Entry 5HZ0 (X-ray diffraction, 2.56 A resolution); this record covers chains B and A.

== Chain B ==
Molecule: Probable LRR receptor-like serine/threonine-protein kinase At4g26540
Organism: Arabidopsis thaliana
Notes: EC 2.7.11.1
Reference sequence: C0LGR3 (Y4265_ARATH); the construct has insertions or renumbered stretches relative to UniProt, so the offset changes along the chain: 61-88 = UniProt 57-84; 92-689 = UniProt 92-689
Amino-acid sequence (633 residues; each row starts with the number of its first residue; note: 3 numbers in that range are skipped by the numbering (no residue carries them; nothing is unmodelled there); a row labelled like 88A-88G holds insertion residues (88A, then the next letters in order)):
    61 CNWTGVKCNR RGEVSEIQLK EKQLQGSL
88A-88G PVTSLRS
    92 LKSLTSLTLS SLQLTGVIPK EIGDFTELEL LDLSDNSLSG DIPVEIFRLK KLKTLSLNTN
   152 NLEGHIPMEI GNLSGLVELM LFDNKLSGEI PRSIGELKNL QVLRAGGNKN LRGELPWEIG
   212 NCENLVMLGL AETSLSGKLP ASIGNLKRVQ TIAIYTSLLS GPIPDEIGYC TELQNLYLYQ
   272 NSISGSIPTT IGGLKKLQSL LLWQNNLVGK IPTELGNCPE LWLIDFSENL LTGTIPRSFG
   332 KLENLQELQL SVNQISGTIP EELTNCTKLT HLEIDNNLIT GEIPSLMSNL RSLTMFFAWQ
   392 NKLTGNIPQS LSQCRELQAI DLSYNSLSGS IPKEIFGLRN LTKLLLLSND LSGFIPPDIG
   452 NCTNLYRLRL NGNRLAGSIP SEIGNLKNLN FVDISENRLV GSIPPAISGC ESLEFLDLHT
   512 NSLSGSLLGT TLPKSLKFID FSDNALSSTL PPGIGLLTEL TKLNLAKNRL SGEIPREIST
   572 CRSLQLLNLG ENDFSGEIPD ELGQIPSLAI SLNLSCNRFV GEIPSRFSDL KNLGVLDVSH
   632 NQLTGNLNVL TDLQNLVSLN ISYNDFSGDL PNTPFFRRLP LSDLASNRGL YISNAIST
Not modelled in the structure: 88A-88G, 688-689
Construct notes: engineered mutation Thr64 (Val60 in C0LGR3), Glu81 (Gly77 in C0LGR3), Lys82 (Met78 in C0LGR3), Gln83 (Asp79 in C0LGR3), Gln104 (Asn in C0LGR3)
Curated features (UniProtKB/Swiss-Prot):
  - motif (Small peptide recognition): Phe173, Asp174, Arg195 to Gly198, Met218 to Glu223, Tyr246, Tyr268 to Tyr270, Asp316 to Glu319, Glu338 to Gln340, Met386 to Trp390, Asp412 to Tyr415, Lys434 to Leu438, Arg458 to Arg460
  - glycosylation (N-linked (GlcNAc...) asparagine): Asn163, Asn356, Asn431, Asn452, Asn604, Asn651
Covalent attachments: N-acetylglucosamine (NAG) linked to Asn452, Asn604, Asn651

== Chain A ==
Molecule: Asp-ptr-trp-lys-pro-arg-his-his-pro-hyp-arg-asn-asn
Amino-acid sequence (13 residues; numbered 1 to 13; the number before each row is that of its first residue):
     1 DYWKPRHHPX RNN
Modified positions: Tyr2 (O-phosphotyrosine; PTR); HZP ((4S)-4-hydroxy-L-proline) at position 10

== Chain B / chain A interface ==
Contacting residue pairs - 47 pairs, chain B then chain A:
  Phe173(B) - Tyr2(A)
  Asp174(B) - Asp1(A)
  Asp174(B) - Tyr2(A)  hydrogen bond (side chain-backbone)
  Arg195(B) - Tyr2(A)
  Ala196(B) - Tyr2(A)
  Gly197(B) - Tyr2(A)
  Gly198(B) - Tyr2(A)
  Met218(B) - Tyr2(A)
  Gly220(B) - Tyr2(A)
  Leu221(B) - Tyr2(A)
  Ala222(B) - Tyr2(A)
  Glu223(B) - Tyr2(A)
  Glu223(B) - Trp3(A)  hydrogen bond (side chain-backbone)
  Tyr246(B) - Tyr2(A)
  Tyr246(B) - Trp3(A)  hydrogen bond (side chain-backbone)
  Tyr246(B) - Lys4(A)
  Tyr246(B) - Pro5(A)
  Tyr268(B) - Pro5(A)  hydrophobic
  Tyr270(B) - Lys4(A)
  Tyr270(B) - Pro5(A)
  Tyr270(B) - Arg6(A)  hydrogen bond (side chain-backbone)
  Leu292(B) - Arg6(A)
  Trp294(B) - Arg6(A)  hydrogen bond (side chain-backbone)
  Trp294(B) - His7(A)
  Trp294(B) - His8(A)
  Asp316(B) - His7(A)
  Asp316(B) - His8(A)  hydrogen bond (side chain-backbone)
  Ser318(B) - His8(A)
  Glu319(B) - His8(A)  salt bridge
  Glu338(B) - His7(A)  salt bridge
  Gln340(B) - His7(A)
  Gln340(B) - His8(A)  hydrogen bond (side chain-backbone)
  Met386(B) - HZP_10(A)
  Phe388(B) - HZP_10(A)
  Phe388(B) - Arg11(A)
  Phe388(B) - Asn12(A)
  Trp390(B) - Arg11(A)  hydrogen bond (side chain-backbone)
  Trp390(B) - Asn13(A)
  Asp412(B) - Asn12(A)
  Asp412(B) - Asn13(A)  hydrogen bond (side chain-backbone)
  Ser414(B) - Asn13(A)
  Tyr415(B) - Asn13(A)
  Lys434(B) - Asn12(A)  hydrogen bond
  Leu436(B) - Asn12(A)
  Leu436(B) - Asn13(A)
  Arg458(B) - Asn13(A)  hydrogen bond (side chain-backbone)
  Arg460(B) - Asn13(A)  hydrogen bond (side chain-backbone)
Also at the interface, not in a pair above, chain B (39 interface residues in all): Thr150, Ala244, Gln271, Ser342, Val343, Glu364, Asn367, Leu438
Also at the interface, not in a pair above, chain A (13 interface residues in all): Pro9

== Summary ==
Chain B and chain A form an interface of 39 and 13 residues respectively; the contacts include 12 hydrogen
bonds and 2 salt bridges. Polar contacts include Glu319(B)-His8(A), Glu338(B)-His7(A) and Asp174(B)-Tyr2(A).
N-acetylglucosamine is covalently linked to Asn452(B), Asn604(B) and Asn651(B).
Chain B is Probable LRR receptor-like serine/threonine-protein kinase At4g26540 (Arabidopsis thaliana) and
chain A is Asp-ptr-trp-lys-pro-arg-his-his-pro-hyp-arg-asn-asn; the structure, Plant peptide hormone receptor
RGFR1 in complex with RGF2, was determined by X-ray diffraction.
